Entry 4ATN (X-ray diffraction, 1.95 A resolution); this record covers chain A.

== Chain A ==
Protein: Ribosomal RNA large subunit methyltransferase M
Organism: Escherichia coli
Notes: EC 2.1.1.186
UniProtKB: P0ADR6 (RLMM_ECOLI); residues 1-366 here = UniProt positions 1-366
Sequence (375 residues; each row starts with the number of its first residue):
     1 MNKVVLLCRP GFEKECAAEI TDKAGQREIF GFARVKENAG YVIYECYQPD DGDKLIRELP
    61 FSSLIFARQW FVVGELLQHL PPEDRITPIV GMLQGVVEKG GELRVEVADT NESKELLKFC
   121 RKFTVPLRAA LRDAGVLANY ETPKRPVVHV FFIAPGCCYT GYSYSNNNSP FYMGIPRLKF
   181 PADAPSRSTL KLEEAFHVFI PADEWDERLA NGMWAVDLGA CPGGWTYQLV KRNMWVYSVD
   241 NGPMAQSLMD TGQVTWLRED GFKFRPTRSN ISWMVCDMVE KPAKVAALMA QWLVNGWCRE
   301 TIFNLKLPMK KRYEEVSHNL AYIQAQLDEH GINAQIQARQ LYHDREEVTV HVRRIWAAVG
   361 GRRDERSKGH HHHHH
Not modelled in the structure: 358-375
Modified / non-standard residues: C157 (s-mercaptocysteine; CSS)
Construct notes: expression tag (367-375)
UniProt features mapped onto this chain:
  - active site: K306 (Proton acceptor)
  - binding site (S-adenosyl-L-methionine): S188, C221 to G224, D240, D260, D277
Reported in the primary citation:
  - catalytic residues: K191, D277, K306, E347

== In short ==
UniProt lists active-site residue K306 and 8 S-adenosyl-L-methionine-binding residues. The paper reports
catalytic residues K191, D277 and K306 among others.
Chain A is Ribosomal RNA large subunit methyltransferase M (Escherichia coli); the structure, Crystal
structure of C2498 2'-O-ribose methyltransferase RlmM from Escherichia coli, was determined by X-ray
diffraction, deposited together with 4AUK and 4B17.
